PDB entry 4MY4 | X-ray diffraction, 2.00 A resolution | chain A

[Chain A]
Name: 2,3-bisphosphoglycerate-independent phosphoglycerate mutase
Organism: Staphylococcus aureus subsp. aureus
Notes: EC 5.4.2.1
UniProt: Q2G029 (Q2G029_STAA8); residue numbers follow UniProt; this construct covers 1-505
Chain sequence (513 residues; row label = number of the first residue in the row; numbers below 1 keep their minus sign (His-7 is residue -7)):
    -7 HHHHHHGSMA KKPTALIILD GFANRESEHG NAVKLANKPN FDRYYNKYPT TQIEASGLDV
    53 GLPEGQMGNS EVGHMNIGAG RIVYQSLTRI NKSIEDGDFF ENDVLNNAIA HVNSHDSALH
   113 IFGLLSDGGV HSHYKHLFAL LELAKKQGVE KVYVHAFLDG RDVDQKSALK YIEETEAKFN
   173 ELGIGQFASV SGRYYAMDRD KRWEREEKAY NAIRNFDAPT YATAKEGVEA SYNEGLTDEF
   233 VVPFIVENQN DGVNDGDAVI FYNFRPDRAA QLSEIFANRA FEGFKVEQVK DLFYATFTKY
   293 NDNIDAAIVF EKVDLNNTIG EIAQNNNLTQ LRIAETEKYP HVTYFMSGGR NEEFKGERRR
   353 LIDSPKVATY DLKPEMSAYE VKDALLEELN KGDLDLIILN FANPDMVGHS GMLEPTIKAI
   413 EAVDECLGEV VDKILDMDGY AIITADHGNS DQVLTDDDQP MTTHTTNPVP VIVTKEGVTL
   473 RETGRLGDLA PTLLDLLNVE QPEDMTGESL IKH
Unresolved in the structure: -7 to 2
Sequence notes: expression tag (-7 to 0)
Metal / ion sites: Mn2+ site 1: Asp12, Ser62, Asp438, His439; Mn2+ site 2: Asp397, His401, His456

[In short]
The Mn2+ site 1 is built by Asp12, Ser62, Asp438 and His439. Asp397, His401 and His456 form the Mn2+ site 2.
Chain A is 2,3-bisphosphoglycerate-independent phosphoglycerate mutase (Staphylococcus aureus subsp. aureus);
the structure, Crystal structure of phosphoglycerate mutase from Staphylococcus aureus, was determined by
X-ray diffraction together with 4NWJ and 4NWX from the same study.
